1Y1W - chains T and A of the 15 polymer chains in the assembly; structure by X-ray diffraction, 4.00 A resolution.

# Chain T
Molecule: 19-nt DNA strand
Sequence (19 nucleotides; numbered 10 to 28; the number before each row is that of its first residue):
    10 AGTACTTACGCCTGGTCAT

# Chain A
Name: DNA-directed RNA polymerase II largest subunit
Organism: Saccharomyces cerevisiae
Notes: EC 2.7.7.6
Reference sequence: P04050 (RPB1_YEAST); numbering as in UniProt (aligned over 1-1733)
Amino-acid sequence (1733 residues; row label = number of the first residue in the row):
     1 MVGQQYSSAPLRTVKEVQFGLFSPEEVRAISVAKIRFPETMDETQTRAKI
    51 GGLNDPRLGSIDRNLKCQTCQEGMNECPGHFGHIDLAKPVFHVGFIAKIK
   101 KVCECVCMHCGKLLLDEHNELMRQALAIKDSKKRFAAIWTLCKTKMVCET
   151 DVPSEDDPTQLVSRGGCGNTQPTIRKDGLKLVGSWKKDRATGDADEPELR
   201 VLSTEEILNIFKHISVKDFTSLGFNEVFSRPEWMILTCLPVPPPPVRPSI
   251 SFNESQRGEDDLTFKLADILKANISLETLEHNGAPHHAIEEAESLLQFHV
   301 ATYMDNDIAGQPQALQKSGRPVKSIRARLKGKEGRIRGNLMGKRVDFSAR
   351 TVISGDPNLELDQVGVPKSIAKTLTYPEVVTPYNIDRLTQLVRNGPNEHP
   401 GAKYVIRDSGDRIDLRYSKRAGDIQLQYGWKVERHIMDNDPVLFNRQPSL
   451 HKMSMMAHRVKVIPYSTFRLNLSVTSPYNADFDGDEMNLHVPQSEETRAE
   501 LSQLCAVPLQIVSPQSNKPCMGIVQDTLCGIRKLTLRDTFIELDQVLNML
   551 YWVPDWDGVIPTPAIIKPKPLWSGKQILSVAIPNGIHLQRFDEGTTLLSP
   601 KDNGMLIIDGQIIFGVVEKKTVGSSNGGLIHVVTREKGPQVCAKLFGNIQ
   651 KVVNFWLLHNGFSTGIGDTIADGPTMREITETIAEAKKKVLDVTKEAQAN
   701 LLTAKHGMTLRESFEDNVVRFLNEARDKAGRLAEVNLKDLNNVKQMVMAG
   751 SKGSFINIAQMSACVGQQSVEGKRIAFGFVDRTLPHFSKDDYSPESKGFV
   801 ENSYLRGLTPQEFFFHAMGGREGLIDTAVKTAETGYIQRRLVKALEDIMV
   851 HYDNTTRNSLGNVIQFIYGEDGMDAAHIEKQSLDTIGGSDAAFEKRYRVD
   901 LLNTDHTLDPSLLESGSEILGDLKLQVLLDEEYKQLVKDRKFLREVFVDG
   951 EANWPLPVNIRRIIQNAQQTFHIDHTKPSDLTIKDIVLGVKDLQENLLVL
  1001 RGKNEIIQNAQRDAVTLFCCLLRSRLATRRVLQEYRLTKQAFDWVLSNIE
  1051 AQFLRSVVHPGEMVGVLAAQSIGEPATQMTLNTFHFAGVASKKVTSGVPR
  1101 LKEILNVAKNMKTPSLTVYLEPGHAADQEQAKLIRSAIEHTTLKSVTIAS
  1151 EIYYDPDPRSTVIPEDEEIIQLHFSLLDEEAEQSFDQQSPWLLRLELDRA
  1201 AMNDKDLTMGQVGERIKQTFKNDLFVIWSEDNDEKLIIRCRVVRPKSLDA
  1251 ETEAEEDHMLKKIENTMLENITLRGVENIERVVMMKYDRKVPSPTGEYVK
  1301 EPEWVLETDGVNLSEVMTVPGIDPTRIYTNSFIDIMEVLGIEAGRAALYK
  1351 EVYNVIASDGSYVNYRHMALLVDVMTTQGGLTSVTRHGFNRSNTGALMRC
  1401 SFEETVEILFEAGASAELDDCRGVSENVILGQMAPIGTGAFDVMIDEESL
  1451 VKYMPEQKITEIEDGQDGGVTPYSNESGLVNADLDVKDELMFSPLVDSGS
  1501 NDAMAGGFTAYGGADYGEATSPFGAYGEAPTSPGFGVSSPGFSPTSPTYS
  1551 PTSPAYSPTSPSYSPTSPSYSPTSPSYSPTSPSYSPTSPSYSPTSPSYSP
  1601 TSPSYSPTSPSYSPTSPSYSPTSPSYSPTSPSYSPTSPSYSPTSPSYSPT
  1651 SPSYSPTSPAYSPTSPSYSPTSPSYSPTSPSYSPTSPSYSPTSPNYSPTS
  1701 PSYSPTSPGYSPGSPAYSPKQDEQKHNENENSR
Not modelled in the structure: 1, 187-194, 1082-1091, 1177-1186, 1244-1253, 1456-1733
Swiss-Prot annotation at these positions:
  - region: Pro-248 to Asp-260 (Lid loop), Asn-306 to Lys-323 (Rudder loop), Pro-810 to Glu-822 (Bridging helix)
  - binding site (Zn(2+)): Cys-67, Cys-70, Cys-77, His-80, Cys-107, Cys-110, Cys-148, Cys-167
  - binding site (Mg(2+)): Asp-481, Asp-483, Asp-485
  - modified residue: Thr-1471 (Phosphothreonine)
  - cross-link (Glycyl lysine isopeptide (Lys-Gly)): Lys-695 (interchain with G-Cter in ubiquitin), Lys-1246 (interchain with G-Cter in ubiquitin), Lys-1350 (interchain with G-Cter in ubiquitin)
Ion coordination: Zn2+ site 1: Cys-67, Cys-70, Cys-77, His-80; Zn2+ site 2: Cys-110, Cys-167; Mg2+: Asp-481 (shared with 1 residue of chain P)
What the authors report for this chain:
  - binding site for the 19-nt DNA strand (chain T): Lys-330, Arg-337
  - binding site for the 10-nt RNA strand: Phe-252
  - specificity-determining residues: Asn-479 (proposed by the authors, not directly observed)

# Interface between chain T and chain A
Contacting residue pairs (18; chain T residue first):
  DT15(T) / Arg-1386(A)  hydrogen bond to the base
  DT15(T) / Glu-1403(A)  phosphate contact
  DT15(T) / Glu-1407(A)  phosphate contact
  DT16(T) / Lys-330(A)  salt bridge to the phosphate
  DT16(T) / Arg-1386(A)  hydrogen bond to the sugar
  DT16(T) / Glu-1403(A)  phosphate contact
  DA17(T) / Arg-337(A)  salt bridge to the phosphate
  DA17(T) / Tyr-836(A)  sugar contact
  DA17(T) / Arg-839(A)  salt bridge to the phosphate
  DC18(T) / Thr-831(A)  base contact
  DC18(T) / Ala-832(A)  sugar contact
  DC18(T) / Gly-835(A)  sugar contact
  DG19(T) / Lys-332(A)  salt bridge to the phosphate
  DG19(T) / Gln-447(A)  base contact
  DC20(T) / Lys-332(A)  salt bridge to the phosphate
  DC20(T) / Gln-447(A)  hydrogen bond to the sugar
  DC21(T) / Arg-350(A)  sugar contact
  DT28(T) / Ser-318(A)  base contact
Also at the interface, not in a pair above, chain T (9 interface residues in all): DC14
Also at the interface, not in a pair above, chain A (18 interface residues in all): Lys-317, Arg-344, Pro-448, Glu-1404

# In short
The interface between chain T and chain A involves 9 residues on one side and 18 on the other, with 3 hydrogen
bonds and 5 salt bridges. Polar pairs include DT15(T)/Arg-1386(A), DT16(T)/Arg-1386(A) and DC20(T)/Gln-447(A).
The paper reports a binding site for the 19-nt DNA strand (chain T) at Lys-330(A) and Arg-337(A); a binding
site for the 10-nt RNA strand at Phe-252(A).
Chain T is a 19-nt DNA strand and chain A is DNA-directed RNA polymerase II largest subunit (Saccharomyces
cerevisiae); the structure, Complete RNA Polymerase II elongation complex, was determined by X-ray diffraction
together with 1Y77, 1Y1V and 1Y1Y from the same study.
